PDB entry 9B62 | electron microscopy, 2.90 A resolution | chains A and C of the 7 polymer chains in the assembly

Chain A:
Name: Exportin-1
Source organism: Homo sapiens
UniProt: O14980 (XPO1_HUMAN); residues 1-1071 here = UniProt positions 1-1071
Chain sequence (1074 residues; numbered -2 to 1071; the number before each row is that of its first residue; numbers below 1 keep their minus sign (Ser-2 is residue -2)):
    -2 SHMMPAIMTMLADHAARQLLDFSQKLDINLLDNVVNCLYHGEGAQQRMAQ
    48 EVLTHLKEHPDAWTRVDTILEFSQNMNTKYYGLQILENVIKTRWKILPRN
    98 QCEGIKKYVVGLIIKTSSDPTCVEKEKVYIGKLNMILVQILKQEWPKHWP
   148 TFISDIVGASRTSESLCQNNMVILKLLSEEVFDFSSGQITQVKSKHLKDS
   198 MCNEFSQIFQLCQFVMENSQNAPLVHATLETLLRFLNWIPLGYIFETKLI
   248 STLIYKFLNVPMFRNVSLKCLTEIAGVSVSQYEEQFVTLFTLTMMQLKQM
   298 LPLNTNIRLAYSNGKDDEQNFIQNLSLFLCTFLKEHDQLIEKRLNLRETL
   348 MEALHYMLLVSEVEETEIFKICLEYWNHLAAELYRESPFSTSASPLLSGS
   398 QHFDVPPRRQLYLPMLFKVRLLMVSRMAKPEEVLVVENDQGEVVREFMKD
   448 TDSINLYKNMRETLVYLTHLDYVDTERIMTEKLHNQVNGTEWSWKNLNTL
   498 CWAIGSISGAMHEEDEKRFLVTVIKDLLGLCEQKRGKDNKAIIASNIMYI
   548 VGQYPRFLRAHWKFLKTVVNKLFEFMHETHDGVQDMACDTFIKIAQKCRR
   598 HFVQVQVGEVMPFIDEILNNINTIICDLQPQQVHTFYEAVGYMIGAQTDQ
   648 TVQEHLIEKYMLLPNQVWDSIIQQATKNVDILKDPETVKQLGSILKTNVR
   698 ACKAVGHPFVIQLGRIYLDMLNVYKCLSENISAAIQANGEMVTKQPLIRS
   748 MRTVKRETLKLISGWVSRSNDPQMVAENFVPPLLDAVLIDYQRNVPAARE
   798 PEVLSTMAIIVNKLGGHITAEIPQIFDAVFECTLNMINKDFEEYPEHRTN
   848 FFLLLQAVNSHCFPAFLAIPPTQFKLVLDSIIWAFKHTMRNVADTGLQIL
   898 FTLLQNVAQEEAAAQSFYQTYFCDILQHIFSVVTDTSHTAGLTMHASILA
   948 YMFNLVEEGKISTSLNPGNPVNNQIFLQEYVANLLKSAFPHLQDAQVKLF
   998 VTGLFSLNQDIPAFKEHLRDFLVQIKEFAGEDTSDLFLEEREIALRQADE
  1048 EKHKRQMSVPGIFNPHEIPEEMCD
Disordered / not traced: -2 to 8, 390-400, 1053-1071
Construct notes: expression tag (-2 to 0)
UniProt features mapped onto this chain:
  - region: Pro411 to Phe414 (Necessary for HTLV-1 Rex multimerization), Val800 to Pro820 (Interaction with HIV-1 Rev)
  - modified residue: Ser391 (Phosphoserine), Lys446 (N6-acetyllysine), Thr448 (Phosphothreonine), Ser450 (Phosphoserine), Tyr454 (Phosphotyrosine), Lys693 (N6-acetyllysine), Ser1031 (Phosphoserine)
  - mutagenesis: Ser191 (S191A: Does not abolish Rex-mediated mRNA export), Val284 (V284E: Does not abolish Rex-mediated mRNA export), Asp334 (D334G: Does not abolish Rex-mediated mRNA export), Ile337 (I337L: Does not abolish Rex-mediated mRNA export), Thr346 (T346A: Does not abolish Rex-mediated mRNA export), Val402 (V402I: Does not abolish Rex-mediated mRNA export), Pro411 (P411T: Strongly abolishes interaction with Rex and RANBP3, abolishes Rex-mediated mRNA export. Does not abolish interaction with RANBP3; when associated with S-414. Abolishes Rex multimerization ...), Met412 (M412V: Does not abolish interaction with Rex and RANBP3, and Rex-mediated mRNA export), Phe414 (F414S: Strongly abolishes interaction with Rex and RANBP3, abolishes Rex-mediated mRNA export. Does not abolish interaction with RANBP3; when associated with T-411. Abolishes Rex multimerization ...), Glu428 to Asp447 (Abolishes Ran binding activity in absence of cargo and abolishes partially Ran binding activity in presence of cargo), Val430 to Lys446 (Partially restores Ran binding activity in presence of cargo), Val430 to Val433 (Abolishes Ran binding activity both in absence or presence of cargo), 13 further mutagenesis entries in UniProt

Chain C:
Name: SUMO-conjugating enzyme UBC9
Source organism: Homo sapiens
Notes: EC 2.3.2.-
UniProt: P63279 (UBC9_HUMAN); numbering as in UniProt (aligned over 1-158)
Chain sequence (161 residues; each row starts with the number of its first residue; numbers below 1 keep their minus sign (Gly-2 is residue -2)):
    -2 GSHMSGIALSRLAQERKAWRKDHPFGFVAVPTKNPDGTMNLMNWECAIPG
    48 KKGTPWEGGLFKLRMLFKDDYPSSPPKCKFEPPLFHPNVYPSGTVCLSIL
    98 EEDKDWRPAITIKQILLGIQELLNEPNIQDPAQAEAYTIYCQNRVEYEKR
   148 VRAQAKKFAPS
Disordered / not traced: -2 to 1, 158
Construct notes: expression tag (-2 to 0)
UniProt features mapped onto this chain:
  - region: Arg13 to Lys18 (Interaction with SUMO1)
  - active site: Cys93 (Glycyl thioester intermediate)
  - site: Ile4 (Interaction with RANBP2), Val25 (Interaction with RANBP2), Leu57 (Interaction with RANBP2), Asp100, Lys101 (Substrate binding)
  - modified residue: Ser2 (N-acetylserine), Lys65 (N6-acetyllysine), Ser71 (Phosphoserine)
  - cross-link (Glycyl lysine isopeptide (Lys-Gly)): Lys18 (interchain with G-Cter in SUMO2), Lys48 (interchain with G-Cter in SUMO2), Lys49 (interchain with G-Cter in SUMO1), Lys101 (interchain with G-Cter in SUMO2)
  - mutagenesis: Arg13 to Lys14 (Impairs binding to SUMO1 and catalytic activity), Arg17 to Lys18 (Impairs binding to SUMO1 and catalytic activity), Phe22 (F22A: Impairs binding to RANBP2), Val25 (V25A: Impairs binding to RANBP2), Val27 (V27A: Impairs binding to RANBP2), Glu42 (E42A: Slightly impairs binding to RANBP2), Lys48 (K48A: Slightly impairs binding to RANBP2), Glu54 (E54A: Slightly impairs binding to RANBP2), Leu57 (L57A: Impairs binding to RANBP2), Lys59 (K59A: Impairs binding to RANBP2), Arg61 (R61A: Slightly impairs binding to RANBP2), Asn85 (N85Q: Impairs catalytic activity), 4 further mutagenesis entries in UniProt

Interface between chain A and chain C:
Contacting residue pairs (6; chain A residue first):
  Gln207(A) with Val142(C)
  Gln210(A) with Gln139(C)
  Glu243(A) with Ile125(C)
  Thr244(A) with Cys138(C), hydrogen bond (side chain-backbone)
  Lys245(A) with Tyr134(C); Cys138(C)
Also at the interface, not in a pair above, chain A (7 interface residues in all): Tyr279, Gln282
Also at the interface, not in a pair above, chain C (7 interface residues in all): Gln126, Asn140

Overview:
Chain A and chain C each contribute 7 residues to their interface, with 1 hydrogen bond. Its one
hydrogen-bonded contact is Thr244(A)-Cys138(C). From UniProt: 26 mutagenesis sites on chain A; active-site
residue Cys93(C) and 19 mutagenesis sites on chain C.
Here chain A is Exportin-1 and chain C is SUMO-conjugating enzyme UBC9, both from Homo sapiens. Entry 9B62
(Human RANBP2/RAN(GTP)/RANGAP1-SUMO1/UBC9/CRM1/RAN(GTP) - composite map and model) was determined by electron
microscopy.
